PDB entry 2PEE | X-ray diffraction, 2.70 A resolution | chain A

== Chain A ==
Protein: Serine protease inhibitor
Organism: Thermoanaerobacter tengcongensis
Reference sequence: Q8R9P5 (Q8R9P5_THETN); numbering as in UniProt (aligned over 36-422)
Amino-acid sequence (387 residues; row label = number of the first residue in the row):
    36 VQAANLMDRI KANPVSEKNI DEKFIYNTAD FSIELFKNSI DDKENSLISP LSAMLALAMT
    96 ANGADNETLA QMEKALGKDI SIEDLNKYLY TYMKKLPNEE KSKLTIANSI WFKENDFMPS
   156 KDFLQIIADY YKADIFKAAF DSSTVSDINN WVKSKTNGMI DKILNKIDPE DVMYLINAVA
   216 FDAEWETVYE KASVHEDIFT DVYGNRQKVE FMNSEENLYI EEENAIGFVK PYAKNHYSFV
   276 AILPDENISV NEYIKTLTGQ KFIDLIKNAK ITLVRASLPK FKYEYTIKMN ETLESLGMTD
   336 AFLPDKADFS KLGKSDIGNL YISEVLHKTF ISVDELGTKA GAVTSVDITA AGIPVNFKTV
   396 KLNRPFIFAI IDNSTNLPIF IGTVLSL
Sequence notes: engineered mutation Ile261 (Val in Q8R9P5)
What the authors report for this chain:
  - contacts within the chain: Gln37-Asp182 (hydrogen bond), Ala38-Asp182 (hydrogen bond), Asn40-Asp169 (hydrogen bond), Met42-Ile170 (hydrophobic contact), Leu41-Leu159 (hydrophobic contact), Met42-Leu159 (hydrophobic contact), Met42-Ile162 (hydrophobic contact), Leu41-Ile170 (hydrophobic contact)
  - mutagenesis - N40A (25-30 h), L41A (25-30 h), M42A (25-30 h): decreased stability

== Overview ==
The paper reports that N40A, L41A and M42A reduce stability; contacts within the chain involving Gln37, Asp182
and Ala38 among others.
Chain A is Serine protease inhibitor (Thermoanaerobacter tengcongensis); the structure, Crystal Structure of a
Thermophilic Serpin, Tengpin, in the Native State, was determined by X-ray diffraction together with 2PEF from
the same study.
